Entry 5ERU (X-ray diffraction, 1.60 A resolution); this record covers chain A.

Chain A:
Protein: Gephyrin
From: Rattus norvegicus
Reference sequence: Q03555 (GEPH_RAT), isoform Q03555-6; residues 318-736 here = UniProt positions 318-736
Amino-acid sequence (419 residues; row label = number of the first residue in the row):
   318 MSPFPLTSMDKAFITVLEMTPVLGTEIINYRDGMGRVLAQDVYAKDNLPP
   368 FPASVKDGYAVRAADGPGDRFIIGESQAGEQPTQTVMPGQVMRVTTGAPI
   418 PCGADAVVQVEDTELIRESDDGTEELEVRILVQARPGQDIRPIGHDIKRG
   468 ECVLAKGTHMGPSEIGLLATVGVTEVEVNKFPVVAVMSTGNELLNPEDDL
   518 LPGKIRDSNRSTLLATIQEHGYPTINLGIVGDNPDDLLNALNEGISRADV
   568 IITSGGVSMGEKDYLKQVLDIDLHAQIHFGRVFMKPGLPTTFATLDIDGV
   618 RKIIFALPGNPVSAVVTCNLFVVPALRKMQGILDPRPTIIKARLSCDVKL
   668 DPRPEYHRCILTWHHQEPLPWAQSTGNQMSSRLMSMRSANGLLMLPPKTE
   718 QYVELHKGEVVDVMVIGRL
Unresolved in the structure: 318, 694-697
Metal / ion sites: Mg2+: D580 (together with ADP)
Small-molecule neighbours:
  - ADP (adenosine-5'-diphosphate): T413, G414, R458, S505, T506, E509, L510, I522, R523, D524, S525, N526, S571, G572, G573, V574, S575, D580, P606, L624, P625, G626, N627, P628
  - molybdenum atom (MO): P603, G604, L605, R670
  - molybdenum atom / molybdate ion: P603, G604, L605, P606, P625, N627, S630, R670
  - molybdate ion (MOO): P603, G604, L605, P606, P625, N627, S630

Overview:
Chain A binds ADP, molybdenum atom, molybdate ion and molybdenum atom / molybdate ion.
Chain A is Gephyrin (Rattus norvegicus); the structure, Ternary complex of GephE - ADP - Molybdenum cluster,
was determined by X-ray diffraction together with 5ERQ, 5ERR and 5ERT from the same study.
